PDB entry 4BY5 | X-ray diffraction, 2.22 A resolution | chain A

== Chain A ==
Protein: Fi18190p1
Organism: Drosophila melanogaster
UniProt: Q9VWX8 (Q9VWX8_DROME); residues 1-187 here = UniProt positions 1-187
Amino-acid sequence (187 residues; row label = number of the first residue in the row):
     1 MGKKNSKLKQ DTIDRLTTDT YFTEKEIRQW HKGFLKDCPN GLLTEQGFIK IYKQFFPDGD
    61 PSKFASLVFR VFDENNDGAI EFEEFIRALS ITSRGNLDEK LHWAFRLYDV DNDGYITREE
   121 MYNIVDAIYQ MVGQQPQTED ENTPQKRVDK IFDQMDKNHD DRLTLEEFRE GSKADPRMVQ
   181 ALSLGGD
Unresolved in the structure: 1-4, 135-141, 183-187
Differences from the reference sequence: engineered mutation M178 (Ile in Q9VWX8)
Metal / ion sites: Ca2+ site 1: D73, N75, D77, A79, E84; Ca2+ site 2: D109, D111, D113, Y115, E120; Ca2+ site 3: D156, N158, D160, R162, E167
From the paper describing this entry:
  - specificity-determining residues: R94, T138
  - mutagenesis - E84A, E84A/E120A, E84A/E120A/E167A: unchanged binding to Ric8a

== In short ==
The Ca2+ site 1 is built by D73, N75, D77, A79 and E84. D109, D111, D113, Y115 and E120 form the Ca2+ site 2.
The paper reports that E84A, E84A/E120A and E84A/E120A/E167A leave binding to Ric8a unchanged; specificity
determinants R94 and T138.
Chain A is Fi18190p1 (Drosophila melanogaster); the structure, Crystal structure of Drosophila Frq2, was
determined by X-ray diffraction (same publication as 4BY4).
